9DWV - chains A and B of the 3 polymer chains in the assembly; structure by electron microscopy, 3.50 A resolution.

== Chain A ==
Name: DNA damage-binding protein 1
Organism: Homo sapiens
Reference sequence: Q16531 (DDB1_HUMAN); residue numbers follow UniProt; this construct covers 1-1140
Chain sequence (1140 residues; numbered 1 to 1140; the number before each row is that of its first residue):
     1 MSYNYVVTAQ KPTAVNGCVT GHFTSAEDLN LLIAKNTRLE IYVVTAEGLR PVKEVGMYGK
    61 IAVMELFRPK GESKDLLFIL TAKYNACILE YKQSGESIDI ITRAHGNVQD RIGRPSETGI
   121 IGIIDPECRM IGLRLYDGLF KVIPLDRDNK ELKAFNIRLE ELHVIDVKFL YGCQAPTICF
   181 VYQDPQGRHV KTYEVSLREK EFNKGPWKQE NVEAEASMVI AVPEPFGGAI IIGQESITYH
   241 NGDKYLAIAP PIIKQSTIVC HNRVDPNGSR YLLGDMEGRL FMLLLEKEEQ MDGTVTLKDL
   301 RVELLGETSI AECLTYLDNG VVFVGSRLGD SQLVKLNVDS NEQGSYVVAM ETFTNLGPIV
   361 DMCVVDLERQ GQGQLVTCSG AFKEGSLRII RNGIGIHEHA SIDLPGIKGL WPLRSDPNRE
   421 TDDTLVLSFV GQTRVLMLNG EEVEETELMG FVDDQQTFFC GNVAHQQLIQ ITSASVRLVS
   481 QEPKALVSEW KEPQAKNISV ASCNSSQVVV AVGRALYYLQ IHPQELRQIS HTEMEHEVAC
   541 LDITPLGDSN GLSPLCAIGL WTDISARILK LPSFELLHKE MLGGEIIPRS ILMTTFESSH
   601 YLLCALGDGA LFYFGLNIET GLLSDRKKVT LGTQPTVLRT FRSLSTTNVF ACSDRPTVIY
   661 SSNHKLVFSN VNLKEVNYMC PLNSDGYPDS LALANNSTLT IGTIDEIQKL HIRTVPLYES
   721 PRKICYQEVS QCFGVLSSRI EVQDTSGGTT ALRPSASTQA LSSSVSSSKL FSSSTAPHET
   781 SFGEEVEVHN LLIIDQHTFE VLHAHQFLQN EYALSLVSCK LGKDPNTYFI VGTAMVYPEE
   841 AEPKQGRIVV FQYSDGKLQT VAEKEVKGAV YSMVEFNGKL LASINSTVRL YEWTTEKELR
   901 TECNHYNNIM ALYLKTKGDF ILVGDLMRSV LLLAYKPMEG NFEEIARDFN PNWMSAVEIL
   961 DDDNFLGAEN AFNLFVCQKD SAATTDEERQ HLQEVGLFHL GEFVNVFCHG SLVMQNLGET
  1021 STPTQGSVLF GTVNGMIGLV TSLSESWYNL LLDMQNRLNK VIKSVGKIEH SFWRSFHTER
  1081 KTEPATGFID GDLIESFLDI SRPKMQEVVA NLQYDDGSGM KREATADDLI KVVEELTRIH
Not modelled in the structure: 1, 394-708, 769-779, 1016-1021, 1115-1125
Swiss-Prot annotation at these positions:
  - modified residue: Ser2 (N-acetylserine), Lys1067 (N6-acetyllysine), Thr1125 (Phosphothreonine)
  - cross-link: Lys1121 (Glycyl lysine isopeptide (Lys-Gly) (interchain with G-Cter in SUMO2))
  - natural variant: Asp184 to Gln186 (deletion: In WHIKERS), Arg188 (R188Q: In WHIKERS; R188W: In WHIKERS), Glu213 (E213K: In WHIKERS), Phe429 (F429V: In WHIKERS)
  - mutagenesis: Tyr316 to Asn319 (Impairs interaction with DDA1), Glu537 (E537A: Slightly impairs interaction with CUL4A), Trp561 (W561A: Strongly impairs interaction with CUL4A), Glu840 to Glu842 (Impairs interaction with AMBRA1, DTL, DET1, DCAF1, DCAF5, DCAF11 and DCAF8), Met910 to Tyr913 (Impairs interaction with AMBRA1, DTL and DCAF5), Trp953 (W953A: Impairs interaction with AMBRA1, ERCC8, DCAF5 and DCAF11)

== Chain B ==
Name: Protein cereblon
Organism: Homo sapiens
Reference sequence: Q96SW2 (CRBN_HUMAN); residues 1-442 here = UniProt positions 1-442
Chain sequence (444 residues; numbered -1 to 442; the number before each row is that of its first residue; numbers below 1 keep their minus sign (Gly-1 is residue -1)):
    -1 GSMAGEGDQQ DAAHNMGNHL PLLPAESEEE DEMEVEDQDS KEAKKPNIIN FDTSLPTSHT
    59 YLGADMEEFH GRTLHDDDSC QVIPVLPQVM MILIPGQTLP LQLFHPQEVS MVRNLIQKDR
   119 TFAVLAYSNV QEREAQFGTT AEIYAYREEQ DFGIEIVKVK AIGRQRFKVL ELRTQSDGIQ
   179 QAKVQILPEC VLPSTMSAVQ LESLNKCQIF PSKPVSREDQ CSYKWWQKYQ KRKFHCANLT
   239 SWPRWLYSLY DAETLMDRIK KQLREWDENL KDDSLPSNPI DFSYRVAACL PIDDVLRIQL
   299 LKIGSAIQRL RCELDIMNKC TSLCCKQCQE TEITTKNEIF SLSLCGPMAA YVNPHGYVHE
   359 TLTVYKACNL NLIGRPSTEH SWFPGYAWTV AQCKICASHI GWKFTATKKD MSPQKFWGLT
   419 RSALLPTIPD TEDEISPDKV ILCL
Not modelled in the structure: -1 to 51, 61-64, 68-73, 174-176, 210-220, 269-272, 403-407, 426-442
Construct notes: expression tag (-1 to 0)
Metal / ion sites: Zn2+: Cys323, Cys326, Cys391, Cys394
Residues lining bound ligands: A1BC8 ((3S)-3-[(4M)-4-(4-methoxythiophen-3-yl)-1H-1,2,3-triazol-1-yl]piperidine-2,6-dione): Asn351, Pro352, His353, His378, Ser379, Trp380, Trp386, Trp400, Phe402
Swiss-Prot annotation at these positions:
  - binding site (Zn(2+)): Cys323, Cys326, Cys391, Cys394
  - binding site ((S)-thalidomide): His378, Trp380, Trp386
  - modified residue: Ser25 (Phosphoserine)
  - natural variant: Cys391 (C391R: In MRT2)
  - mutagenesis: Tyr384 (Y384A: Abolishes thalidomide-binding without affecting DCX protein ligase complex activity; when associated with A-386), Trp386 (W386A: Abolishes thalidomide-binding without affecting DCX protein ligase complex activity; when associated with A-384 ...), Arg419 to Leu442 (Fails to rescue increased BK channel activity and decreased probability of neurotransmission in a mouse hippocampal neuron model)

== Chain A / chain B interface ==
Residue-residue contacts (62):
  Thr118(A) with Asn203(B); Ile207(B)
  Ile121(A) with Lys204(B)
  His163(A) with Ile207(B)
  Val164(A) with Ile207(B)
  Ile165(A) with Lys204(B); Ile207(B), hydrophobic
  Asp166(A) with Lys204(B)
  Gln183(A) with Ile207(B); Phe208(B); Pro209(B)
  Arg188(A) with Ile207(B), hydrogen bond (side chain-backbone); Phe208(B)
  Ala214(A) with Pro209(B)
  Ser217(A) with Lys204(B)
  Val259(A) with Ser201(B)
  Arg327(A) with Leu237(B)
  Leu328(A) with Leu237(B), hydrophobic
  Pro358(A) with Leu237(B), hydrophobic
  Val360(A) with Ser239(B)
  Arg722(A) with Ser239(B)
  Lys723(A) with Ser239(B)
  Tyr812(A) with Pro241(B), hydrophobic; Trp243(B)
  Leu814(A) with Pro241(B)
  Val836(A) with Trp243(B), hydrophobic
  Pro838(A) with Gln225(B)
  Ala841(A) with Trp243(B); Leu247(B); Arg256(B)
  Pro843(A) with Trp243(B)
  Tyr871(A) with Trp240(B), hydrophobic; Leu244(B), hydrophobic
  Met910(A) with Leu244(B), hydrophobic; Tyr248(B), hydrogen bond
  Leu912(A) with Trp240(B); Leu244(B), hydrophobic
  Tyr913(A) with Trp240(B)
  Leu926(A) with Tyr245(B), hydrophobic; Tyr248(B), hydrophobic
  Met927(A) with Leu190(B), hydrophobic; Ser303(B)
  Pro951(A) with Cys188(B); Leu190(B); Ser303(B)
  Asn952(A) with Leu190(B)
  Trp953(A) with Pro191(B), hydrogen bond (side chain-backbone); Thr193(B); Tyr248(B); Ile305(B), hydrophobic
  Asn970(A) with Pro191(B); Ala196(B)
  Phe972(A) with Ala196(B)
  Phe1003(A) with Ala196(B); Val197(B), hydrophobic; Thr238(B)
  Asn1005(A) with Leu237(B); Thr238(B); Ser239(B)
  Val1033(A) with Leu237(B)
  Glu1079(A) with Pro191(B)
  Arg1080(A) with Cys188(B), hydrogen bond
Interface residues without a listed pair, chain A (47 interface residues in all): Glu117, Glu312, Ala381, Phe382, Ala834, Glu842, Ala869, Asp925
Interface residues without a listed pair, chain B (31 interface residues in all): Val189, Ser192, Gln206, Asn236, Gln306

== Summary ==
47 residues of chain A face 31 of chain B across their interface, with 4 hydrogen bonds. Among the polar pairs
are Arg188(A)-Ile207(B), Met910(A)-Tyr248(B) and Trp953(A)-Pro191(B). Chain B binds compound A1BC8.
Here chain A is DNA damage-binding protein 1 and chain B is Protein cereblon, both from Homo sapiens. Entry
9DWV (Ternary complex of CRBN-DDB1-PPIL4 RRM domain with FPFT-2216) was determined by electron microscopy
together with 9DWW from the same study.
